Entry 8I95 (electron microscopy, 2.88 A resolution); this record covers chains B and H of the 6 polymer chains in the assembly.

Chain B:
Molecule: Guanine nucleotide-binding protein G(I)/G(S)/G(T) subunit beta-1
Organism: Homo sapiens
UniProt: P62873 (GBB1_HUMAN); residue numbers follow UniProt; this construct covers 2-340
Amino-acid sequence (350 residues; each row starts with the number of its first residue; numbers below 1 keep their minus sign (Met-9 is residue -9)):
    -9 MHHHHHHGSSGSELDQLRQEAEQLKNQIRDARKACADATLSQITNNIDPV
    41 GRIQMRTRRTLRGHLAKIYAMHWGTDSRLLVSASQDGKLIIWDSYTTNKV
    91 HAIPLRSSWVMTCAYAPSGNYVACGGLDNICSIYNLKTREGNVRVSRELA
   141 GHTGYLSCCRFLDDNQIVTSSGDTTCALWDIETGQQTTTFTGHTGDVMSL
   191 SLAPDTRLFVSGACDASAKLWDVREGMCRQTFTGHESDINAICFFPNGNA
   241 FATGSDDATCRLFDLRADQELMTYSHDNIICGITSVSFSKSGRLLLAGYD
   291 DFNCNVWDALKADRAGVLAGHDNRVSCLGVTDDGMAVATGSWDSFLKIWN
Unresolved in the structure: -9 to 2
Construct notes: initiating methionine (-9); expression tag (-8 to 1)

Chain H:
Molecule: Antibody fragment - ScFv16
Organism: Mus musculus
Notes: antibody fragment or engineered binder
Amino-acid sequence (248 residues; numbered 1 to 248; the number before each row is that of its first residue):
     1 DVQLVESGGGLVQPGGSRKLSCSASGFAFSSFGMHWVRQAPEKGLEWVAY
    51 ISSGSGTIYYADTVKGRFTISRDDPKNTLFLQMTSLRSEDTAMYYCVRSI
   101 YYYGSSPFDFWGQGTTLTVSSGGGGSGGGGSGGGGSDIVMTQATSSVPVT
   151 PGESVSISCRSSKSLLHSNGNTYLYWFLQRPGQSPQLLIYRMSNLASGVP
   201 DRFSGSGSGTAFTLTISRLEAEDVGVYYCMQHLEYPLTFGAGTKLELK
Unresolved in the structure: 73-75, 121-134
Disulfide bonds: Cys22-Cys96, Cys159-Cys229

Chain B / chain H interface:
Residue-residue contacts (13):
  Asp66(B) with Tyr103(H), hydrogen bond
  Arg68(B) with Tyr103(H)
  Leu69(B) with Tyr103(H), hydrophobic
  Asp83(B) with Tyr103(H)
  Val90(B) with Tyr103(H), hydrophobic
  His91(B) with Tyr102(H)
  Arg129(B) with Val2(H); Arg98(H), hydrogen bond (backbone-side chain); Phe110(H)
  Glu130(B) with Gly26(H); Phe27(H); Ala28(H), hydrogen bond (backbone-backbone)
  Gly131(B) with Phe32(H)
Other interface residues (no listed pair), chain B (11 interface residues in all): Leu126, Asn132

Overview:
11 residues of chain B and 9 residues of chain H are in contact; the contacts include 3 hydrogen bonds. Polar
contacts include Asp66(B)-Tyr103(H), Arg129(B)-Arg98(H) and Glu130(B)-Ala28(H).
Here chain B is Guanine nucleotide-binding protein G(I)/G(S)/G(T) subunit beta-1 (Homo sapiens) and chain H is
Antibody fragment - ScFv16 (Mus musculus). Entry 8I95 (Structure of EP54-C3aR-Go complex) was determined by
electron microscopy, deposited together with 8HPT, 8HQC, 8I97, 8I9A, 8I9L, 8I9S and 3 further entries.
